PDB entry 6JNM | X-ray diffraction, 2.05 A resolution | chains A and D of the 3 polymer chains in the assembly

# Chain A
Name: Lysine-specific demethylase REF6
Source organism: Arabidopsis thaliana
Notes: EC 1.14.11.-
UniProtKB: Q9STM3 (REF6_ARATH); numbering as in UniProt (aligned over 1260-1360)
Chain sequence (101 residues; numbered 1260 to 1360; the number before each row is that of its first residue):
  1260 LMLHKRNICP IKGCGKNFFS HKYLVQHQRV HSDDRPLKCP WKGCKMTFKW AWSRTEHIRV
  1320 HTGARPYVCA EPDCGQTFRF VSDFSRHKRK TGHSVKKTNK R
Disordered / not traced: 1260-1264, 1354-1360
Curated features (UniProtKB/Swiss-Prot):
  - zinc finger: Asn-1266 to His-1290 (C2H2-type 2), Leu-1296 to His-1320 (C2H2-type 3), Tyr-1326 to His-1352 (C2H2-type 4)
  - binding site (Zn(2+)): His-1263, Cys-1268, Cys-1273, His-1280, His-1286, His-1290, Cys-1298, Cys-1303, His-1316, His-1320, Cys-1328, Cys-1333, His-1346, His-1352
Disulfides: Cys-1328/Cys-1333
Ion coordination: Zn2+ site 1: Cys-1268, His-1286, His-1290; Zn2+ site 2: Cys-1298, Cys-1303, His-1316, His-1320; Zn2+ site 3: His-1346, His-1352
What the authors report for this chain:
  - binding site for the 12-nt DNA strand (chain D): Ser-1312, Glu-1315

# Chain D
Molecule: 12-nt DNA strand
Sequence (12 nucleotides; numbered 1 to 12; the number before each row is that of its first residue):
     1 TTCTCTGTTT TG
Modified residues: 5CM (5-methyl-2'-deoxy-cytidine-5'-monophosphate) at position 5

# How chain A and chain D interact
Contacting residue pairs (28; chain A residue first):
  Lys-1275(A) with DG7(D), salt bridge to the phosphate
  Phe-1277(A) with DG7(D), phosphate contact; DT8(D), phosphate contact
  Phe-1278(A) with DT8(D), hydrogen bond to the phosphate; DT9(D), base contact
  Tyr-1282(A) with DT6(D), hydrogen bond to the phosphate; DG7(D), hydrogen bond to the phosphate; DT8(D), base contact
  His-1286(A) with DG7(D), salt bridge to the phosphate
  Val-1289(A) with DT6(D), phosphate contact
  Arg-1294(A) with 5CM_5(D), salt bridge to the phosphate
  Phe-1307(A) with 5CM_5(D), phosphate contact
  Trp-1309(A) with DT6(D), hydrogen bond to the phosphate
  Trp-1311(A) with DT6(D), base contact
  Ser-1312(A) with DT4(D), sugar contact; 5CM_5(D), hydrogen bond to the phosphate
  Glu-1315(A) with DT4(D), base contact; 5CM_5(D), hydrogen bond to the base
  His-1316(A) with DT4(D), salt bridge to the phosphate
  Val-1319(A) with DC3(D), phosphate contact; DT4(D), phosphate contact
  Arg-1338(A) with DC3(D), salt bridge to the phosphate
  Phe-1339(A) with DT2(D), sugar contact; DC3(D), phosphate contact; DT4(D), base contact
  Ser-1341(A) with DT4(D), base contact
  Asp-1342(A) with DT2(D), base contact; DC3(D), hydrogen bond to the base
Other interface residues (no listed pair), chain A (19 interface residues in all): Asn-1276

# Summary
The interface between chain A and chain D involves 19 residues on one side and 8 on the other, with 7 hydrogen
bonds and 5 salt bridges. Among the polar pairs are Glu-1315(A)/5CM_5(D), Asp-1342(A)/DC3(D) and
Phe-1278(A)/DT8(D). From the paper: a binding site for the 12-nt DNA strand (chain D) at Ser-1312(A) and
Glu-1315(A).
Here chain A is Lysine-specific demethylase REF6 (Arabidopsis thaliana) and chain D is a 12-nt DNA strand.
Entry 6JNM (REF6 ZnF2-4-NAC004-mC3 complex) was determined by X-ray diffraction together with 6JNL and 6JNN
from the same study.
